PDB entry 8Z3K | electron microscopy, 3.19 A resolution | chains E and F of the 8 polymer chains in the assembly

# Chain E (and F)
Name: Adenosine deaminase domain-containing protein
Organism: Limisphaera ngatamarikiensis
Notes: chain F of this document is another copy of the same molecule, construct and numbering; everything in this record applies to it too
UniProt: A0A6M1RED6 (A0A6M1RED6_9BACT); residue numbers follow UniProt; this construct covers 1-629
Chain sequence (635 residues; numbered 1 to 635; the number before each row is that of its first residue):
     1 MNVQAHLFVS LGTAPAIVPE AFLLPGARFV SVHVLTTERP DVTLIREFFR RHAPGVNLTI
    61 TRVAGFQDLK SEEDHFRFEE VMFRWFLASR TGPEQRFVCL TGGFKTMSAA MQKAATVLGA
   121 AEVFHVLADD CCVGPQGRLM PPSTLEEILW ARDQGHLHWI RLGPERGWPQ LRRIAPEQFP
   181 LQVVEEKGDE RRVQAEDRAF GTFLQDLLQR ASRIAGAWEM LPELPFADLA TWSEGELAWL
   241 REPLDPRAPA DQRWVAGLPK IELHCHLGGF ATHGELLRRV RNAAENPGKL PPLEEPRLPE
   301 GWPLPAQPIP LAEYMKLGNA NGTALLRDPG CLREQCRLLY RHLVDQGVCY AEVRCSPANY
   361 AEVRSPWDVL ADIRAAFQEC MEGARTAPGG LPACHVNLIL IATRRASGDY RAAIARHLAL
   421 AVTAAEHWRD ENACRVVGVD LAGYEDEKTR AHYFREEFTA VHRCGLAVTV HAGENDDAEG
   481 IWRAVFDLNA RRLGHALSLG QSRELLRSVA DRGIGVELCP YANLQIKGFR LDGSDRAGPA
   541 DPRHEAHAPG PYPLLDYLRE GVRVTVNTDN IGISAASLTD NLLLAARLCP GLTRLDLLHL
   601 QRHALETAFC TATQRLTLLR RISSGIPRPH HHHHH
Not modelled in the structure: 1-219, 534-548, 630-635 (chain F: 1-220, 534-548, 630-635)
Construct notes: expression tag (630-635)

# Chain E / chain F interface
Pairs across the interface (33; chain E residue first):
  L221(E) with A227(F), hydrophobic; D228(F); T231(F); R620(F), hydrogen bond (backbone-side chain)
  P222(E) with R620(F)
  E223(E) with A227(F); R620(F), salt bridge
  A227(E) with F226(F); A227(F), hydrophobic; A230(F)
  A230(E) with L221(F)
  H462(E) with F486(F); R512(F)
  R463(E) with W482(F); F486(F)
  W482(E) with R463(F)
  F486(E) with H462(F); R463(F); N489(F)
  N489(E) with N489(F), hydrogen bond; R512(F), hydrogen bond
  R491(E) with D511(F), salt bridge; R512(F)
  R507(E) with T611(F)
  R512(E) with R491(F)
  E560(E) with A612(F)
  C610(E) with D511(F)
  T611(E) with R507(F), hydrogen bond
  A612(E) with R507(F); E560(F)
  T613(E) with R507(F)
  L616(E) with E223(F)
  L619(E) with E223(F)
Also at the interface, not in a pair above, chain E (24 interface residues in all): T231, D511, G561, S623
Also at the interface, not in a pair above, chain F (23 interface residues in all): L224, C610, R615

# Summary
24 residues of chain E and 23 residues of chain F are in contact, with 4 hydrogen bonds and 2 salt bridges.
Polar pairs include E223(E)-R620(F), R491(E)-D511(F) and L221(E)-R620(F).
Chain E and chain F are both Adenosine deaminase domain-containing protein (Limisphaera ngatamarikiensis); the
structure, The structure of type III CRISPR-associated deaminase in complex 2cA6-2ATP, was determined by
electron microscopy (same publication as 8Z3P, 8Z3R and 8Z40).
